PDB entry 1LT4 | X-ray diffraction, 2.00 A resolution | chains D and A of the 6 polymer chains in the assembly

# Chain D
Molecule: Heat-labile enterotoxin
From: Escherichia coli
Notes: fragment: holotoxin; engineered mutation(s): CHAIN A, S63K
UniProtKB: P32890 (ELBP_ECOLI); residues 1-103 here correspond to UniProt positions 22-124 (UniProt number = residue number + 21)
Amino-acid sequence (103 residues; each row starts with the number of its first residue):
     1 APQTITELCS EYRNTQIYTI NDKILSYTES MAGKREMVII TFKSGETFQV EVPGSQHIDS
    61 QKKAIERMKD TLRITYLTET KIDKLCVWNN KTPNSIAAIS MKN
Disulfide bonds: Cys9-Cys86

# Chain A
Molecule: Heat-labile enterotoxin
From: Escherichia coli
Notes: fragment: holotoxin
UniProtKB: P06717 (ELAP_ECOLI); residues 1-233 here correspond to UniProt positions 19-251 (UniProt number = residue number + 18)
Amino-acid sequence (247 residues; numbered 1 to 240 plus 14 insertion-coded residues; 7 numbers in that range are skipped by the numbering (no residue carries them; nothing is unmodelled there); the number before each row is that of its first residue; a row labelled like 188A-188N holds insertion residues (188A, then the next letters in order)):
     1 NGDRLYRADS RPPDEIKRSG GLMPRGHNEY FDRGTQMNIN LYDHARGTQT GFVRYDDGYV
    61 STKLSLRSAH LAGQSILSGY STYYIYVIAT APNMFNVNDV LGVYSPHPYE QEVSALGGIP
   121 YSQIYGWYRV NFGVIDERLH RNREYRDRYY RNLNIAPAED GYRLAGFPPD HQAWREEPWI
   181 HHAPQGCG
188A-188N NSSNSSRTITRTIT
   196 GDTCNEETQN LSTIYLREYQ SKVKRQIFSD YQSEVDIYNR IRDEL
Not modelled in the structure: 1-3, 188A-188N, 237-240
Disulfide bonds: Cys187-Cys199
Construct notes: engineered mutation Lys63 (Ser81 in P06717); insertion (188D-188J)
UniProt features mapped onto this chain:
  - active site: Glu112

# How chain D and chain A interact
Residue-residue contacts (10):
  Lys63(D) - Arg235(A)
  Glu66(D) - Arg235(A)
  Arg67(D) - Arg235(A)
  Asp70(D) - Val230(A)
  Asp70(D) - Arg235(A)  salt bridge
  Arg73(D) - Ser228(A)
  Ile74(D) - Tyr226(A)
  Leu77(D) - Tyr226(A)  hydrophobic
  Thr78(D) - Phe223(A)
  Thr78(D) - Tyr226(A)
Other interface residues (no listed pair), chain D (9 interface residues in all): Asn103
Other interface residues (no listed pair), chain A (8 interface residues in all): Arg33, Gln227, Ile236

# Summary
Chain D and chain A form an interface of 9 and 8 residues respectively, with 1 salt bridge. Its one
salt-bridged contact is Asp70(D)-Arg235(A). From UniProt: active-site residue Glu112(A) on chain A.
Chain D is Heat-labile enterotoxin and chain A is Heat-labile enterotoxin, both from Escherichia coli; the
structure, Heat-labile enterotoxin mutant S63K, was determined by X-ray diffraction.
